PDB entry 1O5G | X-ray diffraction, 1.75 A resolution | chains L and H of the 3 polymer chains in the assembly

Chain L:
Name: Prothrombin
Organism: Homo sapiens
Notes: EC 3.4.21.5; fragment: light chain, residues 328-363
UniProt: P00734 (THRB_HUMAN); the construct lacks a stretch of the UniProt sequence, so the offset changes along the chain: 1-14 = UniProt 336-349; 15-17 = UniProt 361-363
Sequence (36 residues; numbered 1 to 17 plus 19 insertion-coded residues; the number before each row is that of its first residue; a row labelled like 14A-14K holds insertion residues (14A, then the next letters in order)):
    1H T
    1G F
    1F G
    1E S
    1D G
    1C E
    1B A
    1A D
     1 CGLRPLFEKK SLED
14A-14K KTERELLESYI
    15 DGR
Not modelled in the structure: 15-17
Curated features (UniProtKB/Swiss-Prot):
  - site: Arg17 (Cleavage)

Chain H:
Name: Prothrombin
Organism: Homo sapiens
Notes: EC 3.4.21.5; fragment: heavy chain, residues 364-620
UniProt: P00734 (THRB_HUMAN); the construct lacks a stretch of the UniProt sequence and is renumbered around it, so the offset changes along the chain: 16-36 = UniProt 364-384; 37-60 = UniProt 386-409; 61-77 = UniProt 419-435; 78-97 = UniProt 437-456; 7 more segments
Sequence (259 residues; row label = number of the first residue in the row; note: 3 numbers in that range are skipped by the numbering (no residue carries them; nothing is unmodelled there); a row labelled like 60A-60I holds insertion residues (60A, then the next letters in order)):
    16 IVEGSDAEIG MSPWQVMLFR K
   36A S
    37 PQELLCGASL ISDRWVLTAA HCLL
60A-60I YPPWDKNFT
    61 ENDLLVRIGK HSRTRYE
   77A R
    78 NIEKISMLEK IYIHPRYNWR
   97A E
    98 NLDRDIALMK LKKPVAFSDY IHPVCLPDRE TA
129A-129C ASL
   130 LQAGYKGRVT GWGNLKET
147A-147G WTANVGK
   150 GQPSVLQVVN LPIVERPVCK DSTRIRITDN MFCAG
  184A Y
   185 KP
186A-186D DEGK
   187 RGDACEGDSG GPFVMKSP
204A-204B FN
   205 NRWYQMGIVS WGE
   219 GCD
  221A R
   222 DGKYGFYTHV FRLKKWIQKV IDQFGE
Not modelled in the structure: 147A-147G, 246-247
Disulfides: Cys42-Cys58, Cys168-Cys182, Cys191-Cys220
Bound ions: Ca2+ near Phe204A (its only coordinating residue here); Na+: Arg221A, Lys224
Residues lining bound ligands: cra_11092 (CR9; 2-{5-[amino(iminio)methyl]-6-fluoro-1H-benzimidazol-2-yl}-6-[(2-methylcyclohexyl)oxy]benzenolate): Leu41, Cys42, His57, Cys58, Tyr60A, Trp60D, Lys60F, Phe60H, Asp189, Ala190, Cys191, Glu192, Ser195, Val213, Ser214, Trp215, Gly216, Gly219, Cys220, Gly226
Curated features (UniProtKB/Swiss-Prot):
  - region: Ala183 to Val200 (High affinity receptor-binding region which is also known as the TP508 peptide)
  - active site (Charge relay system): His57, Asp102, Ser195
  - glycosylation: Asn60G (N-linked (GlcNAc...) (complex) asparagine)

Interface between chain L and chain H:
Disulfides between the chains: Cys1(L)-Cys122(H)
Pairs across the interface (66; chain L residue first):
  Cys1(L) - Pro120(H)
  Cys1(L) - Val121(H)
  Cys1(L) - Cys122(H)  disulfide
  Cys1(L) - Arg206(H)  hydrogen bond (backbone-side chain)
  Asp1A(L) - His119(H)  salt bridge
  Asp1A(L) - Arg206(H)
  Ala1B(L) - Arg206(H)  hydrogen bond (backbone-side chain)
  Glu1C(L) - Ile47(H)
  Glu1C(L) - Ser48(H)  hydrogen bond
  Glu1C(L) - Asp49(H)
  Glu1C(L) - Phe114(H)
  Glu1C(L) - Pro120(H)
  Ser1E(L) - Cys122(H)
  Ser1E(L) - Leu123(H)  hydrogen bond (backbone-backbone)
  Gly1F(L) - Leu123(H)
  Gly1F(L) - Pro124(H)
  Gly1F(L) - Asp125(H)
  Gly1F(L) - Lys235(H)  hydrogen bond (backbone-side chain)
  Phe1G(L) - Ile47(H)
  Phe1G(L) - Leu123(H)  hydrophobic
  Phe1G(L) - Ile242(H)  hydrophobic
  Gly2(L) - Pro120(H)  hydrogen bond (backbone-backbone)
  Gly2(L) - Cys122(H)  hydrogen bond (backbone-side chain)
  Gly2(L) - Arg206(H)
  Gly2(L) - Trp207(H)  hydrogen bond (backbone-backbone)
  Leu3(L) - His119(H)  hydrogen bond (backbone-side chain)
  Leu3(L) - Asn205(H)
  Leu3(L) - Arg206(H)
  Arg4(L) - Gly25(H)
  Arg4(L) - Met26(H)  hydrogen bond (side chain-backbone)
  Arg4(L) - Pro28(H)
  Arg4(L) - Trp29(H)
  Arg4(L) - Trp207(H)
  Pro5(L) - Ser115(H)
  Pro5(L) - Asp116(H)
  Pro5(L) - His119(H)
  Leu6(L) - Ile24(H)
  Leu6(L) - Asp116(H)
  Phe7(L) - Ile24(H)
  Phe7(L) - Gly25(H)
  Phe7(L) - Met26(H)
  Glu8(L) - Lys202(H)  salt bridge
  Glu8(L) - Asn205(H)
  Glu8(L) - Trp207(H)  hydrogen bond
  Asp14(L) - Glu23(H)
  Asp14(L) - Met26(H)
  Asp14(L) - Arg137(H)  salt bridge
  Lys14A(L) - Glu23(H)  hydrogen bond (backbone-side chain)
  Thr14B(L) - Arg137(H)  hydrogen bond
  Thr14B(L) - Asn159(H)  hydrogen bond
  Glu14C(L) - Arg137(H)
  Glu14C(L) - Lys202(H)  salt bridge
  Glu14E(L) - Lys135(H)  salt bridge
  Glu14E(L) - Asn159(H)  hydrogen bond
  Glu14E(L) - Tyr184A(H)  hydrogen bond
  Leu14F(L) - Lys135(H)
  Leu14F(L) - Asn159(H)
  Leu14F(L) - Trp207(H)  hydrophobic
  Leu14G(L) - Pro204(H)  hydrophobic
  Ser14I(L) - Gly133(H)
  Ser14I(L) - Tyr134(H)
  Ser14I(L) - Lys135(H)  hydrogen bond (side chain-backbone)
  Tyr14J(L) - Tyr134(H)  hydrophobic
  Tyr14J(L) - Lys135(H)  hydrogen bond (side chain-backbone)
  Tyr14J(L) - Met201(H)
  Tyr14J(L) - Lys202(H)  hydrogen bond (side chain-backbone)
Interface residues without a listed pair, chain L (24 interface residues in all): Ile14K
Interface residues without a listed pair, chain H (37 interface residues in all): Tyr117, Gly136, Lys186D, Gln239

Summary:
24 residues of chain L face 37 of chain H across their interface; the contacts include 1 disulfide bond, 19
hydrogen bonds and 5 salt bridges. Polar contacts include Asp1A(L)-His119(H), Glu8(L)-Lys202(H) and
Glu14E(L)-Lys135(H). Chain H binds cra_11092.
Chain L is Prothrombin and chain H is Prothrombin, both from Homo sapiens; the structure, Dissecting and
Designing Inhibitor Selectivity Determinants at the S1 site Using an Artificial Ala190 Protease (Ala190 ...,
was determined by X-ray diffraction together with 1O5A, 1O5B and 1O5C from the same study.
